4EX6 - chain A; structure by X-ray diffraction, 1.25 A resolution.

[Chain A]
Name: AlnB
Source organism: Streptomyces sp. CM020
UniProt: B6SEG4 (B6SEG4_9ACTO); residues 2-227 here = UniProt positions 2-227
Amino-acid sequence (237 residues; row label = number of the first residue in the row; numbers below 1 keep their minus sign (Met-9 is residue -9)):
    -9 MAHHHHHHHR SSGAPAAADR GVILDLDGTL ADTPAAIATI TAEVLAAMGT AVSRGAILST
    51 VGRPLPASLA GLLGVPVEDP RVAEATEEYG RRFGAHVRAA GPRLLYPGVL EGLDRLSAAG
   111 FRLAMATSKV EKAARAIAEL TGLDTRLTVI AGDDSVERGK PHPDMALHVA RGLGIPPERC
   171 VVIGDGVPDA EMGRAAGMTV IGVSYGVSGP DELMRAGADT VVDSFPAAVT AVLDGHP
Unresolved in the structure: -9 to 6, 226-227
Sequence notes: expression tag (-9 to 1)
Ion coordination: Mg2+: Asp15, Asp17, Asp175
Small-molecule neighbours: boric acid (BO3): Ala32, Leu35, Ala41, Val42, Ser43, Arg44, Ile47
Reported in the primary citation:
  - Mg2+ coordination: Asp15, Asp17, Asp175
  - binding site for boric acid: Ile47 (proposed by the authors, not directly observed)
  - catalytic residues: Asp15, Asp17 (proposed by the authors, not directly observed)
  - mutagenesis - D15A, Y79A, K119A, K119R: decreased catalytic activity
  - mutagenesis - D15N, D17A: abolished catalytic activity

[In short]
Ligands of chain A: boric acid. Asp15, Asp17 and Asp175 coordinate Mg2+. The paper reports catalytic residues
Asp15 and Asp17; D15A, Y79A and K119A, among others, reduce catalytic activity; 6 substitutions were tested in
all.
Chain A is AlnB (Streptomyces sp. CM020); the structure, Crystal structure of the alnumycin P phosphatase
AlnB, was determined by X-ray diffraction (same publication as 4EX7, 4EX8 and 4EX9).
